8REW - chains C and E of the 9 polymer chains in the assembly; structure by electron microscopy, 2.98 A resolution.

Chain C:
Name: Transforming growth factor beta-1
From: Homo sapiens
Notes: fragment: lap
UniProt: P01137 (TGFB1_HUMAN); residue numbers follow UniProt; this construct covers 1-390
Amino-acid sequence (390 residues; row label = number of the first residue in the row):
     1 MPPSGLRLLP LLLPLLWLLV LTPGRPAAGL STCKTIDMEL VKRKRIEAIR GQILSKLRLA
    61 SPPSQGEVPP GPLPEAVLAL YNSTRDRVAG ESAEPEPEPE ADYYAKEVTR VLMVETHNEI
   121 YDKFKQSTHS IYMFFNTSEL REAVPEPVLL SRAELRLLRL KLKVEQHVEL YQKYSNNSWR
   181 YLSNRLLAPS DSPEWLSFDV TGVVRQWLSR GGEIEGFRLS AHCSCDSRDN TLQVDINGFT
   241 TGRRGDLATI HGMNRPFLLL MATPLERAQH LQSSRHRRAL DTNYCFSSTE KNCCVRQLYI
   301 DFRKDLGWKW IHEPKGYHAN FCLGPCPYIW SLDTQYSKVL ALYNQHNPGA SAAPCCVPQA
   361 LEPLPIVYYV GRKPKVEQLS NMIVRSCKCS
Not modelled in the structure: 1-32, 89-101, 239-253, 269-390
Swiss-Prot annotation at these positions:
  - region: D226 to G252 (Bowtie tail)
  - motif: R244 to D246 (Cell attachment site)
  - site: R278, A279 (Cleavage)
  - glycosylation (N-linked (GlcNAc...) asparagine): N82, N136, N176
Covalent attachments: N-acetylglucosamine (NAG) linked to N82, N176; glycan linked to N136

Chain E:
Name: Transforming growth factor beta activator LRRC32
From: Homo sapiens
UniProt: Q14392 (LRC32_HUMAN); residue numbers follow UniProt; this construct covers 1-628
Amino-acid sequence (674 residues; row label = number of the first residue in the row):
     1 MRPQILLLLA LLTLGLAAQH QDKVPCKMVD KKVSCQVLGL LQVPSVLPPD TETLDLSGNQ
    61 LRSILASPLG FYTALRHLDL STNEISFLQP GAFQALTHLE HLSLAHNRLA MATALSAGGL
   121 GPLPRVTSLD LSGNSLYSGL LERLLGEAPS LHTLSLAENS LTRLTRHTFR DMPALEQLDL
   181 HSNVLMDIED GAFEGLPRLT HLNLSRNSLT CISDFSLQQL RVLDLSCNSI EAFQTASQPQ
   241 AEFQLTWLDL RENKLLHFPD LAALPRLIYL NLSNNLIRLP TGPPQDSKGI HAPSEGWSAL
   301 PLSAPSGNAS GRPLSQLLNL DLSYNEIELI PDSFLEHLTS LCFLNLSRNC LRTFEARRLG
   361 SLPCLMLLDL SHNALETLEL GARALGSLRT LLLQGNALRD LPPYTFANLA SLQRLNLQGN
   421 RVSPCGGPDE PGPSGCVAFS GITSLRSLSL VDNEIELLRA GAFLHTPLTE LDLSSNPGLE
   481 VATGALGGLE ASLEVLALQG NGLMVLQVDL PCFICLKRLN LAENRLSHLP AWTQAVSLEV
   541 LDLRNNSFSL LPGSAMGGLE TSLRRLYLQG NPLSCCGNGW LAAQLHQGRV DVDATQDLIC
   601 RFSSQEEVSL SHVRPEDCEK GGLKNINLEA AAENLYFQGA AWSHPQFEKG AAWSHPQFEK
   661 GAAWSHPQFE KGAA
Not modelled in the structure: 1-30, 111-118, 281-314, 428-436, 592-674
Construct notes: expression tag (629-674)
Covalent attachments: N-acetylglucosamine (NAG) linked to N203, N271, N345

How chain C and chain E interact:
Residue-residue contacts - 9 pairs, chain C then chain E:
  C33(C) with E326(E), hydrogen bond; C350(E), disulfide
  K34(C) with C350(E)
  T35(C) with Y324(E); N325(E), hydrogen bond (side chain-backbone); E326(E)
  D37(C) with Y324(E), hydrogen bond
  L40(C) with E252(E); N274(E)
Interface residues without a listed pair, chain C (6 interface residues in all): E47
Interface residues without a listed pair, chain E (8 interface residues in all): R206, R348
Cross-chain cystine bridges: C33(C)-C350(E)

Overview:
The interface between chain C and chain E involves 6 residues on one side and 8 on the other; the contacts
include 1 disulfide bond and 3 hydrogen bonds. Polar pairs include C33(C)-E326(E), T35(C)-N325(E) and
D37(C)-Y324(E). Covalently linked N-acetylglucosamine: at N82(C) and N176(C).
Chain C is Transforming growth factor beta-1 and chain E is Transforming growth factor beta activator LRRC32,
both from Homo sapiens; the structure, CryoEM structure of human GARP-lTGFbeta1 in complex with a Fab fragment
derived from an activating antibody, was determined by electron microscopy.
